7LHD - chains A and HE of the 182 polymer chains in the assembly; structure by electron microscopy, 4.60 A resolution (low resolution: residue-level contacts below are approximate; hydrogen-bond / salt-bridge calls are withheld).

# Chain A
Molecule: Genomic RNA
Source organism: Escherichia virus Qbeta
Sequence (4217 nucleotides; row label = number of the first residue in the row):
     1 GGGGACCCCC UUUAGGGGGU CACCUCACAC AGCAGUACUU CACUGAGUAU AAGAGGACAU
    61 AUGCCUAAAU UACCGCGUGG UCUGCGUUUC GGAGCCGAUA AUGAAAUUCU UAAUGAUUUU
   121 CAGGAGCUCU GGUUUCCAGA CCUCUUUAUC GAAUCUUCCG ACACGCAUCC GUGGUACACA
   181 CUGAAGGGUC GUGUGUUGAA CGCCCACCUU GAUGAUCGUC UACCUAAUGU AGGCGGUCGC
   241 CAGGUAAGGC GCACUCCACA UCGCGUCACC GUUCCGAUUG CCUCUUCAGG CCUUCGUCCG
   301 GUAACAACCG UUCAGUAUGA UCCCGCAGCA CUAUCGUUCU UAUUGAACGC UCGUGUUGAC
   361 UGGGAUUUCG GUAAUGGCGA UAGUGCGAAC CUUGUCAUUA AUGACUUUCU GUUUCGCACC
   421 UUUGCACCUA AGGAGUUUGA UUUUUCGAAC UCCUUAGUUC CUCGUUAUAC UCAGGCCUUC
   481 UCCGCGUUUA AUGCCAAGUA UGGCACUAUG AUCGGCGAAG GGCUCGAGAC UAUAAAAUAU
   541 CUCGGGCUUU UACUGCGCAG ACUGCGUGAG GGUUACCGCG CUGUUAAGCG UGGCGAUUUA
   601 CGUGCUCUUC GUAGGGUUAU CCAGUCCUAC CAUAAUGGUA AGUGGAAACC GGCUACUGCU
   661 GGUAAUCUCU GGCUUGAAUU UCGUUAUGGC CUUAUGCCUC UCUUUUAUGA CAUCAGAGAU
   721 GUCAUGUUAG ACUGGCAGAA CCGUCAUGAU AAGAUUCAAC GCCUCCUUCG GUUUUCUGUU
   781 GGUCACGGCG AGGAUUACGU UGUCGAAUUC GACAAUCUGU ACCCUGCCGU UGCUUACUUU
   841 AAACUGAAAG GGGAGAUUAC ACUCGAACGC CGUCAUCGUC AUGGCAUAUC UUACGCUAAC
   901 CGCGAAGGAU AUGCUGUUUU CGACAACGGU UCCCUUCGGC CUGUGUCCGA UUGGAAGGAG
   961 CUUGCCACUG CAUUCAUCAA UCCGCAUGAA GUUGCUUGGG AGUUAACUCC CUACAGCUUC
  1021 GUUGUUGAUU GGUUCUUGAA UGUUGGUGAC AUACUUGCUC AACAAGGUCA GCUAUAUCAU
  1081 AAUAUCGAUA UUGUAGACGG CUUUGACAGA CGUGACAUCC GGCUCAAAUC UUUCACCAUA
  1141 AAAGGUGAAC GAAAUGGGCG GCCUGUUAAC GUUUCUGCUA GCCUGUCUGC UGUCGAUUUA
  1201 UUUUACAGCC GACUCCAUAC GAGCAAUCUU CCGUUCGCUA CACUAGAUCU UGAUACCACC
  1261 UUUAGUUCGU UUAAACACGU UCUUGAUAGU AUCUUUUUAU UAACCCAACG CGUAAAGCGU
  1321 UGAAACUUUG GGUCAAUUUG AUCAUGGCAA AAUUAGAGAC UGUUACUUUA GGUAACAUCG
  1381 GGAAAGAUGG AAAACAAACU CUGGUCCUCA AUCCGCGUGG GGUAAAUCCC ACUAACGGCG
  1441 UUGCCUCGCU UUCACAAGCG GGUGCAGUUC CUGCGCUGGA GAAGCGUGUU ACCGUUUCGG
  1501 UAUCUCAGCC UUCUCGCAAU CGUAAGAACU ACAAGGUCCA GGUUAAGAUC CAGAACCCGA
  1561 CCGCUUGCAC UGCAAACGGU UCUUGUGACC CAUCCGUUAC UCGCCAGGCA UAUGCUGACG
  1621 UGACCUUUUC GUUCACGCAG UAUAGUACCG AUGAGGAACG AGCUUUUGUU CGUACAGAGC
  1681 UUGCUGCUCU GCUCGCUAGU CCUCUGCUGA UCGAUGCUAU UGAUCAGCUG AACCCAGCGU
  1741 AUUGAACACU GCUCAUUGCC GGUGGUGGCU CAGGGUCAAA ACCCGAUCCG GUUAUUCCGG
  1801 AUCCACCGAU UGAUCCGCCG CCAGGGACAG GUAAGUAUAC CUGUCCCUUC GCAAUUUGGU
  1861 CCCUAGAGGA GGUUUACGAG CCUCCUACUA AGAACCGACC GUGGCCUAUC UAUAAUGCUG
  1921 UUGAACUCCA GCCUCGCGAA UUUGAUGUUG CCCUCAAAGA UCUUUUGGGC AAUACAAAGU
  1981 GGCGUGAUUG GGAUUCUCGG CUUAGUUAUA CCACGUUCCG CGGUUGCCGU GGCAAUGGUU
  2041 AUAUUGACCU UGAUGCGACU UAUCUUGCUA CUGAUCAGGC UAUGCGUGAU CAGAAGUAUG
  2101 AUAUUCGCGA GGGCAAGAAA CCUGGUGCUU UCGGUAACAU UGAGCGAUUC AUUUAUCUUA
  2161 AGUCGAUAAA UGCUUAUUGC UCUCUUAGCG AUAUUGCGGC CUAUCACGCC GAUGGCGUGA
  2221 UAGUUGGCUU UUGGCGCGAU CCAUCCAGCG GUGGUGCCAU ACCGUUUGAC UUCACUAAGU
  2281 UUGAUAAGAC UAAAUGUCCU AUUCAAGCCG UGAUAGUCGU UCCUCGUGCU UAGUAACUAA
  2341 GGAUGAAAUG CAUGUCUAAG ACAGCAUCUU CGCGUAACUC UCUCAGCGCA CAAUUGCGCC
  2401 GAGCCGCGAA CACAAGAAUU GAGGUUGAAG GUAACCUCGC ACUUUCCAUU GCCAACGAUU
  2461 UACUGUUGGC CUAUGGUCAG UCGCCAUUUA ACUCUGAGGC UGAGUGUAUU UCAUUCAGCC
  2521 CGAGAUUCGA CGGGACCCCG GAUGACUUUA GGAUAAAUUA UCUUAAAGCC GAGAUCAUGU
  2581 CGAAGUAUGA CGACUUCAGC CUAGGUAUUG AUACCGAAGC UGUUGCCUGG GAGAAGUUCC
  2641 UGGCAGCAGA GGCUGAAUGU GCUUUAACGA ACGCUCGUCU CUAUAGGCCU GACUACAGUG
  2701 AGGAUUUCAA UUUCUCACUG GGCGAGUCAU GUAUACACAU GGCUCGUAGA AAAAUAGCCA
  2761 AGCUAAUAGG AGAUGUUCCG UCCGUUGAGG GUAUGUUGCG UCACUGCCGA UUUUCUGGCG
  2821 GUGCUACAAC AACGAAUAAC CGUUCGUACG GUCAUCCGUC CUUCAAGUUU GCGCUUCCGC
  2881 AAGCGUGUAC GCCUCGGGCU UUGAAGUAUG UUUUAGCUCU CAGAGCUUCU ACACAUUUCG
  2941 AUAUCAGAAU UUCUGAUAUU AGCCCUUUUA AUAAAGCAGU UACUGUACCU AAGAACAGUA
  3001 AGACAGAUCG UUGUAUUGCU AUCGAACCUG GUUGGAAUAU GUUUUUCCAA CUGGGUAUCG
  3061 GUGGCAUUCU ACGCGAUCGG UUGCGUUGCU GGGGUAUCGA UCUGAAUGAU CAGACGAUAA
  3121 AUCAGCGCCG CGCUCACGAA GGCUCCGUUA CUAAUAACUU AGCAACGGUU GAUCUCUCAG
  3181 CGGCAAGCGA UUCUAUAUCU CUUGCCCUCU GUGAGCUCUU AUUGCCCCCA GGCUGGUUUG
  3241 AGGUUCUUAU GGACCUCAGA UCACCUAAGG GGCGAUUGCC UGACGGUAGU GUUGUUACCU
  3301 ACGAGAAGAU UUCUUCUAUG GGUAACGGUU ACACAUUCGA GCUCGAGUCG CUUAUUUUUG
  3361 CUUCUCUCGC UCGUUCCGUU UGUGAGAUAC UGGACUUAGA CUCGUCUGAG GUCACUGUUU
  3421 ACGGAGACGA UAUUAUUUUA CCGUCCUGUG CAGUCCCUGC CCUCCGGGAA GUUUUUAAGU
  3481 AUGUUGGUUU UACGACCAAU ACUAAAAAGA CUUUUUCCGA GGGGCCGUUC AGAGAGUCGU
  3541 GCGGCAAGCA CUACUAUUCU GGCGUAGAUG UUACUCCCUU UUACAUACGU CACCGUAUAG
  3601 UGAGUCCUGC CGAUUUAAUA CUGGUUUUGA AUAACCUAUA UCGGUGGGCC ACAAUUGACG
  3661 GCGUAUGGGA UCCUAGGGCC CAUUCUGUGU ACCUCAAGUA UCGUAAGUUG CUGCCUAAAC
  3721 AGCUGCAACG UAAUACUAUA CCUGAUGGUU ACGGUGAUGG UGCCCUCGUC GGAUCGGUCC
  3781 UAAUCAAUCC UUUCGCGAAA AACCGCGGGU GGAUCCGGUA CGUACCGGUG AUUACGGACC
  3841 AUACAAGGGA CCGAGAGCGC GCUGAGUUGG GGUCGUAUCU CUACGACCUC UUCUCGCGUU
  3901 GUCUCUCGGA AAGUAACGAU GGGUUGCCUC UUAGGGGUCC AUCGGGUUGC GAUUCUGCGG
  3961 AUCUAUUUGC CAUCGAUCAG CUUAUCUGUA GGAGUAAUCC UACGAAGAUA AGCAGGUCUA
  4021 CCGGCAAAUU CGAUAUACAG UAUAUCGCGU GCAGUAGCCG UGUUCUGGCA CCCUACGGGG
  4081 UCUUCCAGGG CACGAAGGUU GCGUCUCUAC ACGAGGCGUA ACCUGGGAGG GCGCCAAUAU
  4141 GGCGCCUAAU UGUGAAUAAA UUAUCACAAU UACUCUUACG AGUGAGAGGG GGAUCUGCUU
  4201 UGCCCUCUCU CCUCCCA
What the authors report for this chain:
  - contacts within the chain: G2749-U2811

# Chain HE
Protein: Capsid protein
Source organism: Escherichia phage Qbeta
UniProt: P03615 (CAPSD_BPQBE); residues 0-132 here correspond to UniProt positions 1-133 (UniProt number = residue number + 1)
Amino-acid sequence (133 residues; row label = number of the first residue in the row; numbering starts at 0):
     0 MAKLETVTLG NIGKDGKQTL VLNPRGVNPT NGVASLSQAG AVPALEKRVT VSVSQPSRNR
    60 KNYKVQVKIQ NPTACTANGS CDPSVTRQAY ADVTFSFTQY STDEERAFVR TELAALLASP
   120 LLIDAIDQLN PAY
Unresolved in the structure: 0
Curated features (UniProtKB/Swiss-Prot):
  - site: Tyr89 (RNA-binding)

# How chain A and chain HE interact
Residue-residue contacts - 26 pairs, chain A then chain HE:
  A2155(A) - Asn30(HE)
  U2156(A) - Asn58(HE)
  U2156(A) - Arg59(HE)
  C2157(A) - Ser56(HE)
  C2157(A) - Asn58(HE)
  C2157(A) - Arg59(HE)
  U2158(A) - Asn58(HE)
  U2158(A) - Lys60(HE)
  U2158(A) - Asn61(HE)
  U2159(A) - Lys60(HE)
  U2159(A) - Asn61(HE)
  A2160(A) - Ser95(HE)
  A2247(A) - Gln54(HE)
  A2247(A) - Pro55(HE)
  A2247(A) - Ser56(HE)
  A2247(A) - Arg57(HE)
  G2248(A) - Arg57(HE)
  C2249(A) - Arg57(HE)
  G2250(A) - Arg57(HE)
  U3436(A) - Gln69(HE)
  U3436(A) - Gln87(HE)
  U3436(A) - Tyr89(HE)
  U3437(A) - Val84(HE)
  U3437(A) - Thr85(HE)
  U3437(A) - Arg86(HE)
  U3437(A) - Gln87(HE)
Also at the interface, not in a pair above, chain A (14 interface residues in all): C2245, C2246
Also at the interface, not in a pair above, chain HE (19 interface residues in all): Tyr62, Lys63, Gln98

# Overview
The interface between chain A and chain HE involves 14 residues on one side and 19 on the other. From the
paper: contacts within the chain involving G2749(A) and U2811(A).
Here chain A is Genomic RNA (Escherichia virus Qbeta) and chain HE is Capsid protein (Escherichia phage
Qbeta). Entry 7LHD (The complete model of phage Qbeta virion) was determined by electron microscopy (same
publication as 7LGE, 7LGF, 7LGG and 7LGH).
